4MH2 - chains K and L of the 12 polymer chains in the assembly; structure by X-ray diffraction, 2.20 A resolution.

[Chain K (and L)]
Name: Thioredoxin-dependent peroxide reductase, mitochondrial
From: Bos taurus
Notes: EC 1.11.1.15; chain L of this document is another copy of the same molecule, construct and numbering; everything in this record applies to it too
UniProt: P35705 (PRDX3_BOVIN); residues 1-195 here correspond to UniProt positions 63-257 (UniProt number = residue number + 62)
Amino-acid sequence (220 residues; each row starts with the number of its first residue; numbers below 1 keep their minus sign (Met-24 is residue -24)):
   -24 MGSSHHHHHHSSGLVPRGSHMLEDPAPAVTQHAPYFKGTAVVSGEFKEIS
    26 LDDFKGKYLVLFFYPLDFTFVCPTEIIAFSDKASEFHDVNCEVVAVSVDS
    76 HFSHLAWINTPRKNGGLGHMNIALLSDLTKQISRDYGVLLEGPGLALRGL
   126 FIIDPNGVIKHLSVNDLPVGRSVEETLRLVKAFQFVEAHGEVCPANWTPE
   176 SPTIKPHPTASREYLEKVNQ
Disordered / not traced: -24 to 0, 165-195 (chain L: -24 to 0, 166-195)
Construct notes: expression tag (-24 to 0); engineered mutation Leu190 (Phe252 in P35705)
Reported in the primary citation:
  - mutagenesis - F190L: unchanged catalytic activity
  - catalytic residues: Cys47, Arg123, Cys168 (citing earlier work)

[Interface between chain K and chain L]
Contacting residue pairs (46; chain K residue first):
  Val4(K) with Leu122(L); Val139(L), hydrophobic; Asn140(L); Asp141(L)
  Thr5(K) with Leu122(L); Asp141(L)
  Leu122(K) with Val4(L); Thr5(L)
  Lys135(K) with Asn140(L); Asp141(L), salt bridge
  His136(K) with Val139(L), hydrogen bond (side chain-backbone); Asn140(L), hydrogen bond
  Leu137(K) with Leu137(L), hydrophobic; Ser138(L); Val139(L), hydrogen bond (backbone-backbone)
  Ser138(K) with Leu137(L); Ser138(L)
  Val139(K) with Val4(L); His136(L); Leu137(L), hydrogen bond (backbone-backbone)
  Asn140(K) with Lys135(L); His136(L), hydrogen bond; Leu154(L)
  Asp141(K) with Val4(L); Thr5(L); Lys135(L), salt bridge; Phe158(L)
  Pro143(K) with Val161(L), hydrophobic
  Val144(K) with Leu154(L), hydrophobic; Ala157(L), hydrophobic; Phe158(L), hydrophobic; Val161(L), hydrophobic
  Gly145(K) with Arg153(L), hydrogen bond (backbone-side chain)
  Arg146(K) with Arg153(L)
  Ser147(K) with Glu150(L), hydrogen bond (backbone-side chain); Arg153(L)
  Glu150(K) with Ser147(L), hydrogen bond (side chain-backbone)
  Arg153(K) with Gly145(L), hydrogen bond (side chain-backbone); Arg146(L); Ser147(L)
  Leu154(K) with Asn140(L); Val144(L), hydrophobic
  Ala157(K) with Val144(L), hydrophobic
  Phe158(K) with Asp141(L); Val144(L), hydrophobic
  Val161(K) with Pro143(L), hydrophobic
Other interface residues (no listed pair), chain K (22 interface residues in all): Leu115
Other interface residues (no listed pair), chain L (22 interface residues in all): Leu115

[Overview]
Chain K and chain L each contribute 22 residues to their interface, with 9 hydrogen bonds and 2 salt bridges.
Polar pairs include Lys135(K)-Asp141(L), His136(K)-Val139(L) and His136(K)-Asn140(L). From the paper:
catalytic residues Cys47(K), Arg123(K) and Cys168(K); F190L of chain K leaves catalytic activity unchanged.
Both chains are Thioredoxin-dependent peroxide reductase, mitochondrial (Bos taurus). Entry 4MH2 (Crystal
structure of Bovine Mitochondrial Peroxiredoxin III) was determined by X-ray diffraction, deposited together
with 4MH3.
